PDB entry 7RG9 | electron microscopy, 3.20 A resolution | chains B and R of the 6 polymer chains in the assembly

Chain B:
Molecule: Guanine nucleotide-binding protein G(I)/G(S)/G(T) subunit beta-1
Source organism: Homo sapiens
UniProt: P62873 (GBB1_HUMAN); residues 2-340 here = UniProt positions 2-340
Chain sequence (350 residues; numbered -9 to 340; the number before each row is that of its first residue; numbers below 1 keep their minus sign (Met-9 is residue -9)):
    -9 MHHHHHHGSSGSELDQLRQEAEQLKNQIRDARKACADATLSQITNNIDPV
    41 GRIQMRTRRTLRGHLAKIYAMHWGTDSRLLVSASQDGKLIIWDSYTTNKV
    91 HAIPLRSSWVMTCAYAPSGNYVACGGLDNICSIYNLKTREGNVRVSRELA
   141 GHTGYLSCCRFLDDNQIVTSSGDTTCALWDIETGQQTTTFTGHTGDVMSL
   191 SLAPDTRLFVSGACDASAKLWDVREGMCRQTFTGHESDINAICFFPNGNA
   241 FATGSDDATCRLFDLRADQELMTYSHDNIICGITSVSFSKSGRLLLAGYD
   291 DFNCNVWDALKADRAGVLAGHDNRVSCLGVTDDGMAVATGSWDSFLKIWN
Disordered / not traced: -9 to 1
Construct notes: expression tag (-9 to 1)
Swiss-Prot annotation at these positions:
  - modified residue: Ser2 (N-acetylserine), His266 (Phosphohistidine)
  - natural variant: Leu30 (L30F: In MRD42; uncertain significance), Arg52 (R52G: In MRD42), Gly64 (G64V: In MRD42), Asp76 (D76E: In MRD42; D76G: In MRD42), Gly77 (G77S: In MRD42), Lys78 (K78R: In MRD42), Ile80 (I80N: In MRD42; I80T: In MRD42), His91 (H91R: In MRD42; uncertain significance), Ala92 (A92T: In MRD42), Pro94 (P94S: In MRD42), Leu95 (L95P: In MRD42), Arg96 (R96L: In MRD42), 5 further natural variant entries in UniProt

Chain R:
Molecule: Glucagon-like peptide 1 receptor
Source organism: Homo sapiens
UniProt: P43220 (GLP1R_HUMAN); residues 24-422 here = UniProt positions 24-422
Chain sequence (445 residues; each row starts with the number of its first residue; numbers below 1 keep their minus sign (Met-22 is residue -22)):
   -22 MKTIIALSYIFCLVFADYKDDDDAAAGGSGGSLEVLFQGPGGSGGSRPQG
    28 ATVSLWETVQKWREYRRQCQRSLTEDPPPATDLFCNRTFDEYACWPDGEP
    78 GSFVNVSCPWYLPWASSVPQGHVYRFCTAEGLWLQKDNSSLPWRDLSECE
   128 ESKRGERSSPEEQLLFLYIIYTVGYALSFSALVIASAILLGFRHLHCTRN
   178 YIHLNLFASFILRALSVFIKDAALKWMYSTAAQQHQWDGLLSYQDSLSCR
   228 LVFLLMQYCVAANYYWLLVEGVYLYTLLAFSVFSEQWIFRLYVSIGWGVP
   278 LLFVVPWGIVKYLYEDEGCWTRNSNMNYWLIIRLPILFAIGVNFLIFVRV
   328 ICIVVSKLKANLMCKTDIKCRLAKSTLTLIPLLGTHEVIFAFVMDEHARG
   378 TLRFIKLFTELSFTSFQGLMVAILYCFVNNEVQLEFRKSWERWRL
Disordered / not traced: -22 to 138, 208-218, 340-343, 422
Cystine bridges: Cys226-Cys296
Construct notes: initiating methionine (-22); expression tag (-21 to 23); conflict Phe260 (Leu in P43220)

Chain B / chain R interface:
Residue-residue contacts (7):
  Arg52(B) - Arg170(R)
  Ala309(B) - Arg419(R)
  Gly310(B) - Arg419(R)
  His311(B) - Arg419(R)
  Asp312(B) - His171(R)  salt bridge
  Asp312(B) - Lys415(R)
  Asp312(B) - Arg419(R)  salt bridge
Interface residues without a listed pair, chain R (5 interface residues in all): Glu412

Overview:
The chain B/chain R interface involves 5 residues from each chain, with 2 salt bridges. Polar contacts include
Asp312(B)-His171(R) and Asp312(B)-Arg419(R).
Here chain B is Guanine nucleotide-binding protein G(I)/G(S)/G(T) subunit beta-1 and chain R is Glucagon-like
peptide 1 receptor, both from Homo sapiens. Entry 7RG9 (cryo-EM of human Glucagon-like peptide 1 receptor
GLP-1R in apo form) was determined by electron microscopy, deposited together with 7RA3, 7RBT and 7RGP.
